8WKI - chains ZC and 1 of the 53 polymer chains in the assembly; structure by electron microscopy, 3.30 A resolution.

== Chain ZC (and 1) ==
Molecule: Flagellar basal-body rod protein FlgG
Organism: Salmonella enterica subsp. enterica serovar Typhimurium str. LT2
Notes: chain 1 of this document is another copy of the same molecule, construct and numbering; everything in this record applies to it too
UniProt: P0A1J3 (FLGG_SALTY); residue numbers follow UniProt; this construct covers 1-260
Sequence (260 residues; each row starts with the number of its first residue):
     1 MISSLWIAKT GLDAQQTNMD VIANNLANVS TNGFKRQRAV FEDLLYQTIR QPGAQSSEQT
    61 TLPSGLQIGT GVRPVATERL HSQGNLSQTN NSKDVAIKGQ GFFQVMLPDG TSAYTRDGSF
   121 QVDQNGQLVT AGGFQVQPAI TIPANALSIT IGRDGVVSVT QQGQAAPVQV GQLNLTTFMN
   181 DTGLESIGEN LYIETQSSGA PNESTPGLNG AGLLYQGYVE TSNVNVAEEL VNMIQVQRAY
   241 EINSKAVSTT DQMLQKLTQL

== How chain ZC and chain 1 interact ==
Contacting residue pairs (30):
  Met-1(ZC) with Val-29(1), hydrophobic; Val-224(1); Val-226(1), hydrophobic
  Ile-2(ZC) with Asn-225(1)
  Ser-3(ZC) with Asn-85(1), hydrogen bond
  Trp-6(ZC) with Asn-85(1); Thr-221(1)
  Asp-13(ZC) with Gln-88(1)
  Leu-44(ZC) with Leu-86(1), hydrophobic; Tyr-215(1), hydrophobic
  Leu-45(ZC) with Gln-83(1); Leu-86(1), hydrophobic; Lys-98(1); Tyr-215(1), hydrophobic
  Gln-47(ZC) with Gln-83(1), hydrogen bond (side chain-backbone); Gly-84(1); Asn-85(1)
  Thr-70(ZC) with Asn-85(1); Leu-86(1)
  Val-72(ZC) with Tyr-218(1)
  Arg-73(ZC) with Tyr-218(1)
  Pro-74(ZC) with Tyr-218(1)
  Asp-109(ZC) with Gln-162(1)
  Thr-111(ZC) with Gly-163(1)
  Glu-194(ZC) with Ala-165(1)
  Thr-195(ZC) with Ala-165(1)
  Gln-196(ZC) with Ala-165(1); Pro-167(1)
  Leu-257(ZC) with Ala-227(1), hydrophobic; Leu-230(1), hydrophobic
Also at the interface, not in a pair above, chain ZC (21 interface residues in all): Thr-10, Leu-254, Thr-258
Also at the interface, not in a pair above, chain 1 (21 interface residues in all): Ser-82, Ser-87

== In short ==
The chain ZC/chain 1 interface involves 21 residues from each chain; the contacts include 2 hydrogen bonds.
Polar contacts include Ser-3(ZC)/Asn-85(1) and Gln-47(ZC)/Gln-83(1).
Chain ZC and chain 1 are both Flagellar basal-body rod protein FlgG (Salmonella enterica subsp. enterica
serovar Typhimurium str. LT2); the structure, Cryo-EM structure of the distal rod-hook within the flagellar
motor-hook complex in the CW state, was determined by electron microscopy together with 8WHT, 8WIW, 8WK3,
8WK4, 8WKK, 8WKQ and 11 further entries from the same study.
